PDB entry 6O5S | X-ray diffraction, 2.80 A resolution | chains A and B

Chain A (and B):
Protein: Acetylcholinesterase
Organism: Homo sapiens
Notes: EC 3.1.1.7; chain B of this document is another copy of the same molecule, construct and numbering; everything in this record applies to it too
UniProtKB: P22303 (ACES_HUMAN); residues 1-547 here correspond to UniProt positions 32-578 (UniProt number = residue number + 31)
Amino-acid sequence (550 residues; each row starts with the number of its first residue; numbers below 1 keep their minus sign (Gly-2 is residue -2)):
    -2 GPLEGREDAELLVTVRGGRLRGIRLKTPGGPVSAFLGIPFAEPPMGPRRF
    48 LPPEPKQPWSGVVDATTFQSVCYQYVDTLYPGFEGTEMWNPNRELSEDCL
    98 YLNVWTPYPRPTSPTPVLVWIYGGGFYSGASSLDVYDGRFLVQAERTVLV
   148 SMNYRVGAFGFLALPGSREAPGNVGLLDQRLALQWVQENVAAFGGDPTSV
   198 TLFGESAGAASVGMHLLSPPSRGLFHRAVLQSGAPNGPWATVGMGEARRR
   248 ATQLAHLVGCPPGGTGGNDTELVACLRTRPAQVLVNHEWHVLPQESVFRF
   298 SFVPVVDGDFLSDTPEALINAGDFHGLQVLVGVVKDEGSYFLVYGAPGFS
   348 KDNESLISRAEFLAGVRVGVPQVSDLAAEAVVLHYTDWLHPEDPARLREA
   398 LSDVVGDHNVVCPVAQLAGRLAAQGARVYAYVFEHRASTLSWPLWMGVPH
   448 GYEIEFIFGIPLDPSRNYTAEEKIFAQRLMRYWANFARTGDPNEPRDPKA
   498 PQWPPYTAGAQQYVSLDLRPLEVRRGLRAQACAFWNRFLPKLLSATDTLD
Disordered / not traced: -2 to 3, 544-547
Disulfides: Cys69-Cys96, Cys257-Cys272, Cys409-Cys529
Covalently attached groups: O-ethylmethylphosphonic acid ester group (VX) linked to Ser203
Construct notes: expression tag (-2 to 0)
Residues lining bound ligands:
  - LND (4-carbamoyl-1-(3-{2-[(E)-(hydroxyimino)methyl]-1H-imidazol-1-yl}propyl)pyridin-1-ium): Tyr72, Tyr124, Trp286, Val294, Phe295, Phe297, Tyr337, Phe338, Tyr341
  - O-ethylmethylphosphonic acid ester group (VX), molecule 1: Trp86, Gly120, Gly121, Tyr133, Glu202, Tyr337, His447, Gly448, Ile451
  - O-ethylmethylphosphonic acid ester group (VX), molecule 2: Gly120, Gly121, Gly122, Tyr124, Ala204, Trp236, Phe295, Phe297, Phe338, His447
Swiss-Prot annotation at these positions:
  - active site: Ser203 (Acyl-ester intermediate), Glu334 (Charge relay system), His447 (Charge relay system)
  - binding site (galanthamine): Trp86, Glu202, Ser203, Tyr337
  - binding site (huperzine A): Trp86, Tyr133, Tyr337
  - binding site (huprine W): Gly122, Ser203, Trp439, His447
  - glycosylation (N-linked (GlcNAc...) asparagine): Asn265, Asn350, Asn464
Reported in the primary citation:
  - catalytic residues: His447
  - binding site for O-ethylmethylphosphonic acid ester group: Glu202, Ser203, Phe295, Phe297, His447
  - binding site for LND: Tyr124, Tyr337

How chain A and chain B interact:
Residue-residue contacts (27; chain A residue first):
  Thr75(A) - Thr75(B)
  Tyr77(A) - Asn283(B)
  Pro78(A) - Gln279(B)
  Pro78(A) - Asn283(B)
  His253(A) - Asn350(B)  hydrogen bond (backbone-side chain)
  Leu254(A) - Ser347(B)  hydrogen bond (backbone-side chain)
  Leu254(A) - Asp349(B)
  Leu254(A) - Asn350(B)
  Val255(A) - Asp349(B)
  Gly256(A) - Asp349(B)
  Gly256(A) - Asn350(B)
  Gln279(A) - Pro78(B)
  Val280(A) - Asp349(B)
  Asn283(A) - Tyr77(B)
  Asn283(A) - Pro78(B)
  His284(A) - Ser347(B)
  His284(A) - Asp349(B)  salt bridge
  Ser347(A) - Leu254(B)  hydrogen bond (side chain-backbone)
  Ser347(A) - His284(B)
  Asp349(A) - Leu254(B)
  Asp349(A) - Val255(B)
  Asp349(A) - Gly256(B)
  Asp349(A) - Val280(B)
  Asp349(A) - His284(B)  salt bridge
  Asn350(A) - His253(B)  hydrogen bond (side chain-backbone)
  Asn350(A) - Leu254(B)  hydrogen bond (side chain-backbone)
  Asn350(A) - Gly256(B)
Interface residues without a listed pair, chain A (15 interface residues in all): Leu76
Interface residues without a listed pair, chain B (15 interface residues in all): Leu76

Summary:
The chain A/chain B interface involves 15 residues from each chain, with 5 hydrogen bonds and 2 salt bridges.
Polar contacts include His284(A)-Asp349(B), His253(A)-Asn350(B) and Leu254(A)-Ser347(B). From the paper: the
catalytic residue His447(A); a binding site for O-ethylmethylphosphonic acid ester group at Glu202(A),
Ser203(A) and Phe295(A) among others.
Chain A and chain B are both Acetylcholinesterase (Homo sapiens); the structure, Room temperature structure of
VX-phosphonylated hAChE in complex with oxime reactivator RS-170B, was determined by X-ray diffraction
together with 6O5R, 6O5V and 6O66 from the same study.
